8UG6 - chains A and B; structure by electron microscopy, 3.06 A resolution.

[Chain A (and B)]
Protein: Proton channel OTOP2
Organism: Mus musculus
Notes: chain B of this document is another copy of the same molecule, construct and numbering; everything in this record applies to it too
UniProtKB: Q80SX5 (OTOP2_MOUSE); residues 1-563 here = UniProt positions 1-563
Chain sequence (563 residues; each row starts with the number of its first residue):
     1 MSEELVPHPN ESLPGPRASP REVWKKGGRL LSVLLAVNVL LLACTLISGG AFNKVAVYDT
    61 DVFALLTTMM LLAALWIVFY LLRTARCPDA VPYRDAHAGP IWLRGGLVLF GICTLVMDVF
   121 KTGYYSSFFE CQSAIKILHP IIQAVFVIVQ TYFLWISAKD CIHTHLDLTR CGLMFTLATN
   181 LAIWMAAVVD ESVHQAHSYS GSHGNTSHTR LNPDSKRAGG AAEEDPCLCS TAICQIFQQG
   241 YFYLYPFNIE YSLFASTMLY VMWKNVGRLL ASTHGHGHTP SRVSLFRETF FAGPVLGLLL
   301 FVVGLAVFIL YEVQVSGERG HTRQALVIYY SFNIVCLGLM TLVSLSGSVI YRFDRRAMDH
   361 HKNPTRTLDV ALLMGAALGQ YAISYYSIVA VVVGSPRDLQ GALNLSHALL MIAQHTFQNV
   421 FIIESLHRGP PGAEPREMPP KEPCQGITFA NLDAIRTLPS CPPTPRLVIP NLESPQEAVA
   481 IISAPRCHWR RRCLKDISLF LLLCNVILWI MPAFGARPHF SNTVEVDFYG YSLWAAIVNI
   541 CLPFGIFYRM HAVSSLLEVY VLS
Unresolved in the structure: 1-27, 86-89, 129-132, 199-230, 271-287, 313-323, 355-363, 429-486, 563
From the paper describing this entry:
  - contacts within the chain: Asp369-His551 (salt bridge) (proposed by the authors, not directly observed)
  - conformationally variable residues: Pro246
  - mutagenesis - L30W, V370W, M374W: increased expression

[How chain A and chain B interact]
Contacting residue pairs (42; chain A residue first):
  Leu30(A) with Thr367(B)
  Leu34(A) with Met374(B), hydrophobic
  Val37(A) with Leu378(B), hydrophobic
  Asn38(A) with Leu378(B); Tyr381(B)
  Leu41(A) with Leu378(B), hydrophobic; Ala382(B), hydrophobic
  Leu42(A) with Tyr385(B), hydrophobic
  Thr45(A) with Tyr385(B); Tyr386(B)
  Ser48(A) with Tyr386(B), hydrogen bond
  Gly49(A) with Tyr386(B); Phe528(B); Tyr529(B)
  Phe52(A) with Leu533(B)
  Asn53(A) with Phe528(B)
  Lys54(A) with Asp527(B); Phe528(B), hydrogen bond (backbone-backbone); Gly530(B)
  Val55(A) with Phe528(B), hydrophobic
  Tyr58(A) with Val393(B), hydrophobic
  Thr367(A) with Leu30(B)
  Met374(A) with Leu34(B), hydrophobic
  Leu378(A) with Val37(B), hydrophobic; Asn38(B); Leu41(B)
  Tyr381(A) with Asn38(B)
  Ala382(A) with Leu41(B), hydrophobic
  Tyr385(A) with Leu42(B), hydrophobic; Thr45(B)
  Tyr386(A) with Thr45(B); Ser48(B), hydrogen bond; Gly49(B)
  Val393(A) with Tyr58(B), hydrophobic
  Asp527(A) with Lys54(B)
  Phe528(A) with Gly49(B); Asn53(B); Lys54(B), hydrogen bond (backbone-backbone); Val55(B), hydrophobic
  Tyr529(A) with Gly49(B)
  Gly530(A) with Lys54(B)
  Leu533(A) with Phe52(B)
Other interface residues (no listed pair), chain A (31 interface residues in all): Cys44, Leu46, Ala371, Val389
Other interface residues (no listed pair), chain B (31 interface residues in all): Cys44, Leu46, Ala371, Val389

[Overview]
The chain A/chain B interface involves 31 residues from each chain, with 4 hydrogen bonds. Among the polar
pairs are Ser48(A)-Tyr386(B) and Lys54(A)-Phe528(B). From the paper: L30W, V370W and M374W of chain A increase
expression; conformational variability at Pro246(A).
Chain A and chain B are both Proton channel OTOP2 (Mus musculus); the structure, Mus musculus Otopetrin 2
(mOTOP2) in pH 5.0, was determined by electron microscopy, deposited together with 8UG4, 8UG5, 8UG7, 8UG8 and
8UGA.
